7OE2 - chains D and 4 of the 10 polymer chains in the assembly; structure by electron microscopy, 2.40 A resolution.

Chain D:
Molecule: Linocin_M18 bacteriocin protein
From: Haliangium ochraceum (strain DSM 14365 / JCM 11303 / SMP-2)
Reference sequence: D0LZ74 (D0LZ74_HALO1); residues 1-266 here = UniProt positions 1-266
Amino-acid sequence (266 residues; numbered 1 to 266; the number before each row is that of its first residue):
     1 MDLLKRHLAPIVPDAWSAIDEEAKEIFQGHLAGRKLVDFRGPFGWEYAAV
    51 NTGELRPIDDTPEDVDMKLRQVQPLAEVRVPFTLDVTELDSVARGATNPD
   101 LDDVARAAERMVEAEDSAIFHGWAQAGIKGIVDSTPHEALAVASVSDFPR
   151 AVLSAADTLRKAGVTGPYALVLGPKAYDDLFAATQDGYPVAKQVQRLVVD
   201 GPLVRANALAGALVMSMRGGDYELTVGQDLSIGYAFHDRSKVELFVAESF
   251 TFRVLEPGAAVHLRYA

Chain 4:
Molecule: Haliangium ochraceum Encapsulated ferritin localisation sequence
From: Haliangium ochraceum (strain DSM 14365 / JCM 11303 / SMP-2)
Reference sequence: D0LZ73 (D0LZ73_HALO1); residues 801-931 here correspond to UniProt positions 1-131 (UniProt number = residue number - 800)
Amino-acid sequence (131 residues; numbered 801 to 931; the number before each row is that of its first residue):
   801 MSSEQLHEPAELLSEETKNMHRALVTLIEELEAVDWYQQRADACSEPGLH
   851 DVLIHNKNEEVEHAMMTLEWIRRRSPVFDAHMRTYLFTERPILELEEEDT
   901 GSSSSVAASPTSAPSHGSLGIGSLRQEGKED
Not modelled in the structure: 801-916, 926-931
UniProt features mapped onto this chain:
  - region: Glu898 to Asp931 (Targeting peptide)
  - binding site (Fe cation): Glu830, Glu860, His863

Interface between chain D and chain 4:
Pairs across the interface (29):
  Met1(D) - Gly917(4)  hydrogen bond (side chain-backbone)
  Leu4(D) - Gly917(4)
  Asp20(D) - Leu919(4)
  Ala23(D) - Leu919(4)  hydrophobic
  Lys24(D) - Leu919(4)  hydrogen bond (side chain-backbone)
  Lys24(D) - Ile921(4)
  Phe27(D) - Leu919(4)  hydrophobic
  Phe27(D) - Ile921(4)  hydrophobic
  Phe27(D) - Leu924(4)
  Leu31(D) - Ile921(4)  hydrophobic
  Leu31(D) - Leu924(4)  hydrophobic
  Arg34(D) - Ile921(4)
  Arg34(D) - Gly922(4)  hydrogen bond (side chain-backbone)
  Arg34(D) - Ser923(4)
  Arg34(D) - Leu924(4)  hydrogen bond (backbone-backbone)
  Arg34(D) - Arg925(4)  hydrogen bond (backbone-backbone)
  Lys35(D) - Leu924(4)
  Lys35(D) - Arg925(4)
  Phe39(D) - Gly922(4)
  Phe39(D) - Ser923(4)
  Gln228(D) - Ser918(4)
  Asp229(D) - Ser918(4)
  Asp229(D) - Ile921(4)
  Asp229(D) - Gly922(4)  hydrogen bond (side chain-backbone)
  Leu230(D) - Ser918(4)
  Leu230(D) - Leu919(4)  hydrogen bond (backbone-backbone)
  Leu230(D) - Ile921(4)  hydrophobic
  Ser231(D) - Gly917(4)
  Ser231(D) - Ser918(4)
Other interface residues (no listed pair), chain D (18 interface residues in all): Gln28, Leu36, Val37, Ile232
Other interface residues (no listed pair), chain 4 (9 interface residues in all): Gly920

In short:
18 residues of chain D and 9 residues of chain 4 are in contact, with 7 hydrogen bonds. Polar pairs include
Met1(D)-Gly917(4), Lys24(D)-Leu919(4) and Arg34(D)-Gly922(4). Curated annotation (UniProt) lists 3 Fe
cation-binding residues on chain 4.
Chain D is Linocin_M18 bacteriocin protein and chain 4 is Haliangium ochraceum Encapsulated ferritin
localisation sequence, both from Haliangium ochraceum (strain DSM 14365 / JCM 11303 / SMP-2); the structure,
Model of closed pentamer of the Haliangium ochraceum encapsulin from symmetry expansion of icosahedral single
particle ..., was determined by electron microscopy together with 7ODW and 7OEU from the same study.
